4D0M - chains A and B of the 12 polymer chains in the assembly; structure by X-ray diffraction, 6.00 A resolution (low resolution: residue-level contacts below are approximate; hydrogen-bond / salt-bridge calls are withheld).

== Chain A ==
Name: Phosphatidylinositol 4-kinase beta
From: Homo sapiens
Notes: EC 2.7.1.67
Reference sequence: Q9UBF8 (PI4KB_HUMAN); the construct lacks a stretch of the UniProt sequence, so the offset changes along the chain: 121-303 = UniProt 121-303; 304-406 = UniProt 319-421; 507-784 = UniProt 522-799
Sequence (566 residues; numbered 119 to 784; 100 numbers in that range are skipped by the numbering (no residue carries them; nothing is unmodelled there); the number before each row is that of its first residue):
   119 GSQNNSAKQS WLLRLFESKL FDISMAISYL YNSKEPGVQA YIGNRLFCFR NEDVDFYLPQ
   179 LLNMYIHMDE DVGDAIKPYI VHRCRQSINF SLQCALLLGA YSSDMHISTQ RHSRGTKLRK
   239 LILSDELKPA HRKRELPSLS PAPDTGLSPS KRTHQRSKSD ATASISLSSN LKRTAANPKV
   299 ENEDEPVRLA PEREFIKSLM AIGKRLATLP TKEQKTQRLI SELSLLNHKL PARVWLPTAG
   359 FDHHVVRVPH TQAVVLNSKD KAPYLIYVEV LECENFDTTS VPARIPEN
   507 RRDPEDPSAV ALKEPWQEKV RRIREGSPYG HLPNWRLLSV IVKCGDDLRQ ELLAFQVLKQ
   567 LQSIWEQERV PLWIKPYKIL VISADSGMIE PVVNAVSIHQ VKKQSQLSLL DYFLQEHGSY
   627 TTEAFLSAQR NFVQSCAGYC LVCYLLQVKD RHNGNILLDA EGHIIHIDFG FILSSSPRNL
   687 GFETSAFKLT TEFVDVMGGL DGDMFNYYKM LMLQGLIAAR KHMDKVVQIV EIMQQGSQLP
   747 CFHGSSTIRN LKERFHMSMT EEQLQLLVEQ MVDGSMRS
Not modelled in the structure: 119-127, 222-231, 243-305, 507-512, 683-690
Sequence notes: expression tag (119-120); engineered mutation Ala294 (Ser in Q9UBF8); conflict Arg507 (Lys522 in Q9UBF8)
Residues lining bound ligands: pik-93 (093; N-(5-(4-chloro-3-(2-hydroxy-ethylsulfamoyl)- phenylthiazole-2-yl)-acetamide): Leu374, Pro381, Ile547, Lys549, Tyr583, Ile595, Glu596, Pro597, Val598, Ala601, Val602, Gly660, Asn661, Leu663, Ile673, Asp674
UniProt features mapped onto this chain:
  - modified residue: Ser258 (Phosphoserine), Thr263 (Phosphothreonine), Ser266 (Phosphoserine), Ser275 (Phosphoserine), Ser277 (Phosphoserine), Ser284 (Phosphoserine)
  - region: Val526 to Gly532 (G-loop), Gln653 to Asn661 (Catalytic loop), His672 to Thr696 (Activation loop)

== Chain B ==
Name: Ras-related protein rab-11A
From: Homo sapiens
Notes: EC 3.6.5.2
Reference sequence: P62491 (RB11A_HUMAN); numbering as in UniProt (aligned over 1-216)
Sequence (219 residues; each row starts with the number of its first residue; numbers below 1 keep their minus sign (Gly-2 is residue -2)):
    -2 GSHMGTRDDE YDYLFKVVLI GDSGVGKSNL LSRFTRNEFN LESKSTIGVE FATRSIQVDG
    58 KTIKAQIWDT AGLERYRAIT SAYYRGAVGA LLVYDIAKHL TYENVERWLK ELRDHADSNI
   118 VIMLVGNKSD LRHLRAVPTD EARAFAEKNG LSFIETSALD STNVEAAFQT ILTEIYRIVS
   178 QKQMSDRREN DMSPSNNVVP IHVPPTTENK PKVQCCQNI
Not modelled in the structure: -2 to 5, 179-216
Sequence notes: expression tag (-2 to 0); engineered mutation Leu70 (Gln in P62491)
Metal / ion sites: Mg2+: Ser25 (together with GTP-gamma-S)
Residues lining bound ligands: GTP-gamma-S: Asp19, Ser20, Gly21, Val22, Gly23, Lys24, Ser25, Asn26, Phe36, Asn37, Leu38, Glu39, Ser40, Lys41, Ser42, Thr43, Asp66, Ala68, Gly69, Leu70, Asn124, Lys125, Asp127, Leu128, Ser154, Ala155, Leu156
UniProt features mapped onto this chain:
  - motif: Phe36 to Glu47 (Switch 1), Thr67 to Gly86 (Switch 2)
  - binding site (GTP): Ser20, Gly21, Val22, Gly23, Lys24, Ser25, Asn26, Asn37, Leu38, Ser40, Ser42, Thr43, Gly69, Asn124, Lys125, Asp127, Ala155, Leu156
  - binding site (Mg(2+)): Ser25, Thr43, Asp66
  - modified residue: Gly2 (N-acetylglycine), Cys213 (Cysteine methyl ester)
  - lipidation (S-geranylgeranyl cysteine): Cys212, Cys213
  - glycosylation: Arg4 (Microbial infection: N-beta-linked (GlcNAc) arginine)
  - mutagenesis: Lys13 (K13N: Abolishes SH3BP5-mediated guanine nucleotide exchange), Val22 (V22M: Impairs protein folding), Lys24 (K24R: Impairs protein folding and decreases affinity for guanine nucleotides), Ser25 (S25N: Dominant-negative mutant (GDP-bound form). Induces increased number of binucleated cells, indicating defects in cytokinesis. Inhibits the transport of NPC1L1 to the plama membrane ...), Phe36 (F36A: Nearly abolishes SH3BP5-mediated guanine nucleotide exchange), Leu38 (L38A: Decreases SH3BP5-mediated guanine nucleotide exchange; L38P: Nearly abolishes SH3BP5-mediated guanine nucleotide exchange), Ser40 (S40F: Nearly abolishes SH3BP5-mediated guanine nucleotide exchange), Lys41 (K41A: Mildly decreases SH3BP5-mediated guanine nucleotide exchange; K41P: Abolishes SH3BP5-mediated guanine nucleotide exchange), Ile44 (I44A: Abolishes SH3BP5-mediated guanine nucleotide exchange), Arg82 (R82C: Decreases SH3BP5-mediated guanine nucleotide exchange), Ser154 (S154L: Impairs protein folding)

== How chain A and chain B interact ==
Residue-residue contacts (17; chain A residue first):
  Ser128(A) with Phe36(B)
  Leu130(A) with Glu39(B)
  Leu131(A) with Phe36(B)
  Phe134(A) with Leu38(B)
  Glu153(A) with Glu39(B); Ser40(B)
  Gly155(A) with Leu38(B)
  Val156(A) with Leu38(B)
  Ala158(A) with Leu131(B)
  Tyr159(A) with Leu156(B)
  Asn162(A) with Asp127(B); Leu128(B); Arg129(B); His130(B); Leu131(B)
  Phe165(A) with His130(B)
  Pro196(A) with Leu131(B)
Also at the interface, not in a pair above, chain A (14 interface residues in all): Glu135, Gly161
From the paper, about this interface:
  - hot spots on chain A (mutagenesis) - G155D: decreased binding to Ras-related protein rab-11A (chain B)
  - hot spots on chain A (mutagenesis) - Y159A, Y159A/N162A, N162A: abolished binding to Ras-related protein rab-11A (chain B)

== Overview ==
The interface between chain A and chain B involves 14 residues on one side and 10 on the other. Chain A binds
pik-93. From the paper: Y159A, Y159A/N162A and N162A of chain A abolish binding to Ras-related protein rab-11A
(chain B); G155D of chain A reduces binding to Ras-related protein rab-11A (chain B).
Chain A is Phosphatidylinositol 4-kinase beta and chain B is Ras-related protein rab-11A, both from Homo
sapiens; the structure, Phosphatidylinositol 4-kinase III beta in a complex with Rab11a-GTP- gamma-S and the
Rab-binding domain of FIP3, was determined by X-ray diffraction (same publication as 4D0L).
